Entry 7RDO (X-ray diffraction, 1.99 A resolution); this record covers chain A.

Chain A:
Name: Galectin-3
Organism: Homo sapiens
Reference sequence: P17931 (LEG3_HUMAN); residue numbers follow UniProt; this construct covers 112-250
Sequence (139 residues; row label = number of the first residue in the row):
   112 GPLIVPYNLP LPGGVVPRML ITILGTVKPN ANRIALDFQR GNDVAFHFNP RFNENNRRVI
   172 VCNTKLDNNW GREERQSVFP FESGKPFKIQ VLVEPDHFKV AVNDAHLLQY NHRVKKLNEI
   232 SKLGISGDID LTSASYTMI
Curated features (UniProtKB/Swiss-Prot):
  - motif: Lys226 to Asp241 (Nuclear export signal)
  - binding site (a beta-D-galactoside): Trp181 to Gln187
  - modified residue: Ser188 (Phosphoserine)
Ligand contacts: diselenodigalactoside (4IW; (2R,3R,4S,5R,6S)-2-(hydroxymethyl)-6-{[(2S,3R,4S,5R,6R)-3,4,5-trihydroxy-6-(hydroxymethyl)oxan-2-yl]diselanyl}oxane-3,4,5-triol (non-preferred name)): Arg144, His158, Asn160, Arg162, Val172, Asn174, Trp181, Glu184
What the authors report for this chain:
  - binding site for diselenodigalactoside: His158, Asn160, Arg162, Asn174, Trp181, Glu184

Summary:
Ligands of chain A: diselenodigalactoside. Curated annotation (UniProt) lists 7 beta-D-galactoside-binding
residues. From the paper: a binding site for diselenodigalactoside at His158, Asn160 and Arg162 among others.
Chain A is Galectin-3 (Homo sapiens); the structure, Crystal structure of human galectin-3 CRD in complex with
diselenodigalactoside, was determined by X-ray diffraction (same publication as 7RDP).
